PDB entry 8K4E | electron microscopy, 3.40 A resolution | chains K and A of the 22 polymer chains in the assembly

[Chain K]
Name: 30S ribosomal protein S11
Organism: Escherichia coli K-12
Reference sequence: P0A7R9 (RS11_ECOLI); residues 1-129 here = UniProt positions 1-129
Amino-acid sequence (129 residues; each row starts with the number of its first residue):
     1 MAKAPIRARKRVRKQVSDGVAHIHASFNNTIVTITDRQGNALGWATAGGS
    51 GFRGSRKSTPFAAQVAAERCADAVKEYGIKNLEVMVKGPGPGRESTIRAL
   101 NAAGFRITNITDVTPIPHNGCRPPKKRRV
Disordered / not traced: 1-12, 129

[Chain A]
Molecule: 16S rRNA
Organism: Escherichia coli K-12
Sequence (1554 nucleotides; row label = number of the first residue in the row):
     1 AAAUUGAAGAGUUUGAUCAUGGCUCAGAUUGAACGCUGGCGGCAGGCCUA
    51 ACACAUGCAAGUCGAACGGUAACAGGAAGAAGCUUGCUUCUUUGCUGACG
   101 AGUGGCGGACGGGUGAGUAAUGUCUGGGAAACUGCCUGAUGGAGGGGGAU
   151 AACUACUGGAAACGGUAGCUAAUACCGCAUAACGUCGCAAGACCAAAGAG
   201 GGGGACCUUCGGGCCUCUUGCCAUCGGAUGUGCCCAGAUGGGAUUAGCUA
   251 GUAGGUGGGGUAACGGCUCACCUAGGCGACGAUCCCUAGCUGGUCUGAGA
   301 GGAUGACCAGCCACACUGGAACUGAGACACGGUCCAGACUCCUACGGGAG
   351 GCAGCAGUGGGGAAUAUUGCACAAUGGGCGCAAGCCUGAUGCAGCCAUGC
   401 CGCGUGUAUGAAGAAGGCCUUCGGGUUGUAAAGUACUUUCAGCGGGGAGG
   451 AAGGGAGUAAAGUUAAUACCUUUGCUCAUUGACGUUACCCGCAGAAGAAG
   501 CACCGGCUAACUCCGUGCCAGCAGCCGCGGUAAUACGGAGGGUGCAAGCG
   551 UUAAUCGGAAUUACUGGGCGUAAAGCGCACGCAGGCGGUUUGUUAAGUCA
   601 GAUGUGAAAUCCCCGGGCUCAACCUGGGAACUGCAUCUGAUACUGGCAAG
   651 CUUGAGUCUCGUAGAGGGGGGUAGAAUUCCAGGUGUAGCGGUGAAAUGCG
   701 UAGAGAUCUGGAGGAAUACCGGUGGCGAAGGCGGCCCCCUGGACGAAGAC
   751 UGACGCUCAGGUGCGAAAGCGUGGGGAGCAAACAGGAUUAGAUACCCUGG
   801 UAGUCCACGCCGUAAACGAUGUCGACUUGGAGGUUGUGCCCUUGAGGCGU
   851 GGCUUCCGGAGCUAACGCGUUAAGUCGACCGCCUGGGGAGUACGGCCGCA
   901 AGGUUAAAACUCAAAUGAAUUGACGGGGGCCCGCACAAGCGGUGGAGCAU
   951 GUGGUUUAAUUCGAUGCAACGCGAAGAACCUUACCUGGUCUUGACAUCCA
  1001 CGGAAGUUUUCAGAGAUGAGAAUGUGCCUUCGGGAACCGUGAGACAGGUG
  1051 CUGCAUGGCUGUCGUCAGCUCGUGUUGUGAAAUGUUGGGUUAAGUCCCGC
  1101 AACGAGCGCAACCCUUAUCCUUUGUUGCCAGCGGUCCGGCCGGGAACUCA
  1151 AAGGAGACUGCCAGUGAUAAACUGGAGGAAGGUGGGGAUGACGUCAAGUC
  1201 AUCAUGGCCCUUACGACCAGGGCUACACACGUGCUACAAUGGCGCAUACA
  1251 AAGAGAAGCGACCUCGCGAGAGCAAGCGGACCUCAUAAAGUGCGUCGUAG
  1301 UCCGGAUUGGAGUCUGCAACUCGACUCCAUGAAGUCGGAAUCGCUAGUAA
  1351 UCGUGGAUCAGAAUGCCACGGUGAAUACGUUCCCGGGCCUUGUACACACC
  1401 GCCCGUCACACCAUGGGAGUGGGUUGCAAAAGAAGUAGGUAGCUUAACCU
  1451 UCGGGAGGGCGCUUACCACUUUGUGAUUCAUGACUGGGGUGAAGUCGUAA
  1501 CAAGGUAACCGUAGGGGAACCUGCGGUUGGAUCACCUCCUUACCUUAAAG
  1551 AAGC
Disordered / not traced: 1391-1503, 1540-1554

[Interface between chain K and chain A]
Contacting residue pairs - 51 pairs, chain K then chain A:
  His22(K) - U707(A)  hydrogen bond to the phosphate
  His22(K) - C708(A)  phosphate contact
  Asn28(K) - G691(A)  base contact
  Asn28(K) - U692(A)  phosphate contact
  Asn29(K) - C689(A)  phosphate contact
  Asn29(K) - G690(A)  hydrogen bond to the phosphate
  Ile31(K) - A706(A)  sugar contact
  Thr33(K) - A706(A)  sugar contact
  Gly39(K) - G683(A)  hydrogen bond to the base
  Gly39(K) - U707(A)  sugar contact
  Gly39(K) - C708(A)  sugar contact
  Asn40(K) - G683(A)  hydrogen bond to the base
  Asn40(K) - U684(A)  sugar contact
  Ala41(K) - U684(A)  hydrogen bond to the sugar
  Ala41(K) - G685(A)  sugar contact
  Trp44(K) - G685(A)  sugar contact
  Trp44(K) - U686(A)  hydrogen bond to the sugar
  Trp44(K) - A687(A)  sugar contact
  Trp44(K) - C689(A)  phosphate contact
  Trp44(K) - G705(A)  base contact
  Thr46(K) - C689(A)  hydrogen bond to the phosphate
  Gly48(K) - C689(A)  phosphate contact
  Arg53(K) - G691(A)  base contact
  Gly54(K) - A695(A)  phosphate contact
  Ser55(K) - G693(A)  phosphate contact
  Ser55(K) - A694(A)  hydrogen bond to the phosphate
  Lys87(K) - U707(A)  salt bridge to the phosphate
  Ile116(K) - A675(A)  hydrogen bond to the sugar
  Ile116(K) - A676(A)  sugar contact
  Pro117(K) - A676(A)  sugar contact
  His118(K) - G674(A)  base contact
  His118(K) - A675(A)  hydrogen bond to the base
  His118(K) - A716(A)  base contact
  His118(K) - A718(A)  hydrogen bond to the base
  Asn119(K) - A716(A)  hydrogen bond to the sugar
  Asn119(K) - U717(A)  hydrogen bond to the phosphate
  Asn119(K) - A718(A)  sugar contact
  Gly120(K) - A716(A)  base contact
  Cys121(K) - U677(A)  sugar contact
  Cys121(K) - A777(A)  base contact
  Cys121(K) - G778(A)  sugar contact
  Arg122(K) - G778(A)  hydrogen bond to the sugar
  Arg122(K) - C779(A)  hydrogen bond to the sugar
  Arg122(K) - C1524(A)  salt bridge to the phosphate
  Arg122(K) - G1525(A)  salt bridge to the phosphate
  Pro124(K) - C779(A)  phosphate contact
  Lys125(K) - A780(A)  hydrogen bond to the phosphate
  Arg127(K) - C796(A)  phosphate contact
  Arg127(K) - C797(A)  salt bridge to the phosphate
  Arg128(K) - C796(A)  phosphate contact
  Arg128(K) - U1522(A)  salt bridge to the phosphate
Also at the interface, not in a pair above, chain K (31 interface residues in all): Thr35, Gly49, Lys57, Pro115, Pro123
Also at the interface, not in a pair above, chain A (38 interface residues in all): G688, A704, G714, A715, C795, G1523

[In short]
Chain K and chain A form an interface of 31 and 38 residues respectively; the contacts include 16 hydrogen
bonds and 5 salt bridges. Among the polar pairs are Gly39(K)-G683(A), Asn40(K)-G683(A) and His118(K)-A675(A).
Chain K is 30S ribosomal protein S11 and chain A is 16S rRNA, both from Escherichia coli K-12; the structure,
Cryo-EM structure of 30S ribosome with cleaved AP-mRNA bound complex-II, was determined by electron microscopy
together with 8K3O from the same study.
